7RZS - chains B and E of the 6 polymer chains in the assembly; structure by electron microscopy, 2.52 A resolution.

Chain B:
Name: SARS-CoV-2 HR1 L938F linked to a scaffold, Spike protein S2'
From: Nostoc punctiforme (strain ATCC 29133 / PCC 73102)
Reference sequence: chimeric construct of B2J981, P0DTC2: residues 742-915 from B2J981 (B2J981_NOSP7) positions 5-178 (UniProt number = residue number - 737); residues 917-988 from P0DTC2 (SPIKE_SARS2) positions 917-988 (same numbers)
Sequence (257 residues; numbered 732 to 988; the number before each row is that of its first residue):
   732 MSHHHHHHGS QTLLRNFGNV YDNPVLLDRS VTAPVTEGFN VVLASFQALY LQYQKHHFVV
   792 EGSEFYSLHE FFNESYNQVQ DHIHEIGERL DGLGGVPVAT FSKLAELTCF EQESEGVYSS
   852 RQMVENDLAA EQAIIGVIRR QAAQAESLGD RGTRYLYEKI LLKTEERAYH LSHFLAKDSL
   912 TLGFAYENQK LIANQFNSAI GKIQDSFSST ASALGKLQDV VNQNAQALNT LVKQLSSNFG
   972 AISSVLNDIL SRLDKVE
Disordered / not traced: 732-917
Construct notes: initiating methionine (732); expression tag (733-741); linker (916); engineered mutation Phe938 (Leu in P0DTC2)

Chain E:
Name: Spike protein S2'
From: Severe acute respiratory syndrome coronavirus 2
Reference sequence: P0DTC2 (SPIKE_SARS2); numbering as in UniProt (aligned over 1162-1201)
Sequence (41 residues; each row starts with the number of its first residue):
  1161 GPDVDLGDIS GINASVVNIQ KEIDRLNEVA KNLNESLIDL Q
Disordered / not traced: 1161-1163, 1201
Construct notes: expression tag (1161)
UniProt features mapped onto this chain:
  - glycosylation (N-linked (GlcNAc...) asparagine): Asn1173 (complex), Asn1194 (complex)

How chain B and chain E interact:
Residue-residue contacts (40; chain B residue first):
  Gln920(B) - Leu1200(E)
  Ala924(B) - Ile1198(E)  hydrophobic
  Ala924(B) - Leu1200(E)  hydrophobic
  Phe927(B) - Ser1196(E)
  Phe927(B) - Ile1198(E)  hydrophobic
  Asn928(B) - Leu1197(E)
  Asn928(B) - Ile1198(E)  hydrogen bond (side chain-backbone)
  Ile931(B) - Leu1193(E)
  Ile931(B) - Leu1197(E)  hydrophobic
  Ile934(B) - Leu1193(E)  hydrophobic
  Gln935(B) - Ala1190(E)  hydrogen bond (side chain-backbone)
  Gln935(B) - Leu1193(E)
  Gln935(B) - Asn1194(E)  hydrogen bond
  Ser939(B) - Ala1190(E)
  Thr941(B) - Leu1186(E)
  Ala942(B) - Ile1183(E)
  Ala942(B) - Leu1186(E)  hydrophobic
  Ala942(B) - Asn1187(E)
  Leu945(B) - Ile1179(E)
  Leu945(B) - Ile1183(E)
  Leu945(B) - Leu1186(E)  hydrophobic
  Gly946(B) - Ile1183(E)
  Gln949(B) - Val1177(E)
  Gln949(B) - Asn1178(E)
  Gln949(B) - Ile1179(E)
  Gln949(B) - Gln1180(E)
  Gln949(B) - Ile1183(E)
  Asn953(B) - Val1176(E)
  Asn953(B) - Val1177(E)  hydrogen bond (side chain-backbone)
  Ala956(B) - Ala1174(E)
  Ala956(B) - Ser1175(E)
  Ala956(B) - Val1176(E)  hydrophobic
  Asn960(B) - Asn1173(E)
  Asn960(B) - Ala1174(E)  hydrogen bond (side chain-backbone)
  Val963(B) - Ile1169(E)
  Val963(B) - Ile1172(E)
  Leu966(B) - Ile1169(E)  hydrophobic
  Ser967(B) - Ser1170(E)
  Phe970(B) - Leu1166(E)
  Asn978(B) - Val1164(E)  hydrogen bond (side chain-backbone)
Other interface residues (no listed pair), chain B (29 interface residues in all): Lys921, Phe938, Val952, Gln957, Leu959, Ile973, Ser974, Leu977
Other interface residues (no listed pair), chain E (25 interface residues in all): Val1189, Lys1191

Summary:
29 residues of chain B face 25 of chain E across their interface; the contacts include 6 hydrogen bonds. Polar
pairs include Asn928(B)-Ile1198(E), Gln935(B)-Ala1190(E) and Gln935(B)-Asn1194(E).
Chain B is SARS-CoV-2 HR1 L938F linked to a scaffold, Spike protein S2' (Nostoc punctiforme (strain ATCC 29133
/ PCC 73102)) and chain E is Spike protein S2' (Severe acute respiratory syndrome coronavirus 2); the
structure, Cryo-EM structure of the SARS-CoV-2 HR1HR2 fusion core complex with L938F mutation, was determined
by electron microscopy, deposited together with 7RZQ, 7RZR, 7RZT, 7RZU and 7RZV.
